Entry 8W32 (X-ray diffraction, 1.72 A resolution); this record covers chain A.

== Chain A ==
Name: Transmembrane protein gp41
From: Human immunodeficiency virus 1
UniProt: P04578 (ENV_HV1H2); residues 32-81 here correspond to UniProt positions 542-591 (UniProt number = residue number + 510)
Chain sequence (83 residues; each row starts with the number of its first residue):
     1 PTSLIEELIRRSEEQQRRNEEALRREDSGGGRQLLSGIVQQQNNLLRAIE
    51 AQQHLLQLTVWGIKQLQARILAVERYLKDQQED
Disordered / not traced: 1-2, 25-32, 82-83
Differences from the reference sequence: cloning artifact (1-31); expression tag (82-83)
Reported in the primary citation:
  - contacts within the chain: Arg75-Asp79 (salt bridge)
  - interface residues: Arg24, His54, Trp61, Gln65
  - binding site for glycerol: Arg24

== Summary ==
From the paper: a binding site for glycerol at Arg24; interface residues Arg24, His54 and Trp61 among others.
Chain A is Transmembrane protein gp41 (Human immunodeficiency virus 1); the structure, Structure and
interactions of HIV-1 gp41 CHR-NHR reverse hairpin constructs reveal molecular determinants of antiviral
activity, was determined by X-ray diffraction together with 8W2Y, 8W37, 9ARN and 9ARP from the same study.
